Entry 6Q4P (X-ray diffraction, 2.80 A resolution); this record covers chains A and E of the 5 polymer chains in the assembly.

[Chain A]
Name: Multidrug efflux pump subunit AcrB
Organism: Escherichia coli K-12
Reference sequence: P31224 (ACRB_ECOLI); residues 1-1049 here = UniProt positions 1-1049
Chain sequence (1057 residues; row label = number of the first residue in the row):
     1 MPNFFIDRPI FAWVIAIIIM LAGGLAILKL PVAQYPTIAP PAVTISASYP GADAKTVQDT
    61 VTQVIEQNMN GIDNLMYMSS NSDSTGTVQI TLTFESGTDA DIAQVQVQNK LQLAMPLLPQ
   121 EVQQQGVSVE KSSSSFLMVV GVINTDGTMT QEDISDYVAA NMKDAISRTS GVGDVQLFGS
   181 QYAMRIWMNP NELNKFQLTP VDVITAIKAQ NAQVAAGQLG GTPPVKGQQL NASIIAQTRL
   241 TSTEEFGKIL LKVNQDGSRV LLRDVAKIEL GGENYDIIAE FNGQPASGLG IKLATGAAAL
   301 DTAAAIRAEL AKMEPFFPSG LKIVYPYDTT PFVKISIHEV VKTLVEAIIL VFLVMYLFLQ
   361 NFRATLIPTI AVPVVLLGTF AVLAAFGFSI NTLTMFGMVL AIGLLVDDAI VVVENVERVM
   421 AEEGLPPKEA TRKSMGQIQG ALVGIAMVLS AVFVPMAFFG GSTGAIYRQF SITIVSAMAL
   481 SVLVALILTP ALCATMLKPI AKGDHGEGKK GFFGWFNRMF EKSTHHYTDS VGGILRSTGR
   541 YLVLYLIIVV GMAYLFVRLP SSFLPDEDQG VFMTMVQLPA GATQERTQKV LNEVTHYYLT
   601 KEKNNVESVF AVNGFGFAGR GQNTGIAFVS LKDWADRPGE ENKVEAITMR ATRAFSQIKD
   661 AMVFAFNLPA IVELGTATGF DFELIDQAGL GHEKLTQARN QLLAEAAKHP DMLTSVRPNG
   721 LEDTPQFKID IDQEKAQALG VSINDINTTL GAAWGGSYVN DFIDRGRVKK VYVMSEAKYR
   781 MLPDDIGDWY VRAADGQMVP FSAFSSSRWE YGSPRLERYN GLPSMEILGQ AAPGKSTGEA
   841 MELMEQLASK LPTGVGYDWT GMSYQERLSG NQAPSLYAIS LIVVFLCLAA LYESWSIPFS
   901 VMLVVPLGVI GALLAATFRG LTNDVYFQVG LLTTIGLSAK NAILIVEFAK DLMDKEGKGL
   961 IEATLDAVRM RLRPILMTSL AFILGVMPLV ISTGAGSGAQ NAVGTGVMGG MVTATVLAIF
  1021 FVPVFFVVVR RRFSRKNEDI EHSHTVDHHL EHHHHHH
Disordered / not traced: 1043-1057
Differences from the reference sequence: engineered mutation Ala298 (Asn in P31224); expression tag (1050-1057)
Swiss-Prot annotation at these positions:
  - mutagenesis: His526 (H526Y: Partially restores chloramphenicol resistance to an AcrZ G30R mutant)
From the paper describing this entry:
  - binding site for fusidic acid: Ile337, His338, Val341
  - mutagenesis - L300A, F332A, V340A, F380A, Q1000A: decreased growth in response to DCX
  - mutagenesis - L300A, P326A, F332A, V340A, F380A, Q1000A: decreased growth in response to OXA
  - mutagenesis - L300A, F332A, Q1000A: unchanged growth in response to PIP
  - mutagenesis - L300A: unchanged growth in response to erythromycin
  - mutagenesis - L300A: unchanged growth in response to TPP+
  - mutagenesis - D301A, K334A: unchanged growth in response to all drugs tested
  - mutagenesis - V340A, F380A: decreased growth in response to PIP
  - mutagenesis - M398A: increased growth in response to all substrates tested
  - mutagenesis - I27A: increased growth in response to DCX
  - mutagenesis - I27A: increased growth in response to OXA
  - mutagenesis - I27A: increased growth in response to PIP
  - mutagenesis - I27A: unchanged expression
  - mutagenesis - Y327A, S630A: decreased growth in response to carboxylated beta-lactams
  - mutagenesis - W634A: abolished expression
  - mutagenesis - V340A, F380A: unchanged growth in response to ERY
  - mutagenesis - M398A: decreased growth

[Chain E]
Name: DARPin
Organism: synthetic construct
Notes: antibody fragment or engineered binder
Chain sequence (169 residues; each row starts with the number of its first residue):
     1 MRGSHHHHHH GSDLGKKLLE AARAGRDDEV RILMANGADV NAADVVGWTP LHLAAYWGHL
    61 EIVEVLLKNG ADVNAYDTLG STPLHLAAHF GHLEIVEVLL KNGADVNAKD DNGITPLHLA
   121 ANRGHLEIVE VLLKYGADVN AQDKFGKTAF DISINNGNED LAEILQKLN
Disordered / not traced: 1-12, 167-169

[Chain A / chain E interface]
Contacting residue pairs (31; chain A residue first):
  Lys659(A) with Asp13(E)
  Asp660(A) with Lys16(E), salt bridge
  Glu693(A) with Trp57(E)
  Glu722(A) with Arg23(E)
  Asp723(A) with Arg23(E), hydrogen bond (backbone-side chain); Trp57(E)
  Pro725(A) with Val46(E), hydrophobic
  Phe727(A) with Leu79(E), hydrophobic
  Asp732(A) with Phe145(E)
  Glu734(A) with Lys147(E), salt bridge
  Lys735(A) with Phe145(E)
  Ser802(A) with Lys144(E), hydrogen bond (backbone-side chain)
  Ala803(A) with Phe145(E)
  Ser805(A) with Lys144(E), hydrogen bond (backbone-side chain); Phe145(E)
  Ser806(A) with Asn112(E)
  Ser807(A) with Leu79(E); Asn112(E), hydrogen bond (backbone-side chain)
  Arg808(A) with Leu79(E); His89(E)
  Trp809(A) with Val46(E), hydrophobic; Trp48(E); Asp77(E); Thr78(E), hydrogen bond; Leu79(E)
  Tyr811(A) with Arg23(E); Asp44(E); Trp48(E), hydrophobic; Leu53(E); Tyr56(E), hydrogen bond (backbone-side chain); Trp57(E), hydrophobic
Other interface residues (no listed pair), chain A (21 interface residues in all): Gln697, Phe804, Glu810
Other interface residues (no listed pair), chain E (19 interface residues in all): Asp110, Ile114

[Summary]
21 residues of chain A face 19 of chain E across their interface; the contacts include 6 hydrogen bonds and 2
salt bridges. Polar pairs include Asp660(A)-Lys16(E), Glu734(A)-Lys147(E) and Asp723(A)-Arg23(E). The paper
reports a binding site for fusidic acid at Ile337(A), His338(A) and Val341(A); L300A, P326A and F332A of chain
A, among others, reduce growth in response to OXA; 13 substitutions were tested in all.
Here chain A is Multidrug efflux pump subunit AcrB (Escherichia coli K-12) and chain E is DARPin (synthetic
construct). Entry 6Q4P (Fusidic acid bound AcrB_N298A) was determined by X-ray diffraction together with 6Q4N
and 6Q4O from the same study.
